Entry 5F3W (X-ray diffraction, 3.11 A resolution); this record covers chains A and C of the 6 polymer chains in the assembly.

# Chain A (and C)
Molecule: DNA double-strand break repair protein Mre11
Source organism: Methanocaldococcus jannaschii DSM 2661
Notes: EC 3.1.-.-; chain C of this document is another copy of the same molecule, construct and numbering; everything in this record applies to it too
UniProt: Q58719 (MRE11_METJA); residues 1-366 here = UniProt positions 1-366
Sequence (386 residues; numbered -19 to 366; the number before each row is that of its first residue; numbers below 1 keep their minus sign (Met-19 is residue -19)):
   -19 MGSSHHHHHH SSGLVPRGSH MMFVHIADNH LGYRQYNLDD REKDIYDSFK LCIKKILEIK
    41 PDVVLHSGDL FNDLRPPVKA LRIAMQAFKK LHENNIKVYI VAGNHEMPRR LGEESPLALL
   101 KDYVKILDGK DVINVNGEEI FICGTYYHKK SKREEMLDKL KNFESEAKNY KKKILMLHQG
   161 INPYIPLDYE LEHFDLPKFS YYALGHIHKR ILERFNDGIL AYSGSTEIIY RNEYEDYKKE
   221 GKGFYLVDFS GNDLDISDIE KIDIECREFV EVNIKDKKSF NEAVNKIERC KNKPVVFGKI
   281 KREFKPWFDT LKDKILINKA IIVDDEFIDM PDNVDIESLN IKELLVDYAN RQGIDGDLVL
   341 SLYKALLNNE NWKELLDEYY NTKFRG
Not modelled in the structure: -19 to -1, 306-319, 366 (chain C: -19 to 0, 306-319, 366)
Sequence notes: expression tag (-19 to 0)
Swiss-Prot annotation at these positions:
  - active site: His85 (Proton donor)
  - binding site (Mn(2+)): Asp8, His10, Asp49, Asn84, His158, His186, His188

# How chain A and chain C interact
Residue-residue contacts (23):
  Leu54(A) - Val58(C)
  Val58(A) - Ser95(C)
  Val58(A) - Pro96(C)  hydrophobic
  Val58(A) - Leu99(C)
  Lys59(A) - Glu94(C)
  Leu61(A) - Leu61(C)  hydrophobic
  Arg62(A) - Glu94(C)  salt bridge
  Arg62(A) - Leu99(C)
  Met65(A) - Met65(C)  hydrophobic
  Lys69(A) - Lys69(C)
  Lys69(A) - Asp102(C)  salt bridge
  Lys69(A) - Tyr103(C)  hydrogen bond
  Glu94(A) - Val58(C)
  Glu94(A) - Lys59(C)
  Glu94(A) - Arg62(C)  salt bridge
  Ser95(A) - Val58(C)
  Pro96(A) - Val58(C)  hydrophobic
  Ala98(A) - Arg62(C)
  Leu99(A) - Val58(C)
  Leu99(A) - Arg62(C)
  Asp102(A) - Lys69(C)
  Tyr103(A) - Lys69(C)  hydrogen bond
  Tyr103(A) - Tyr103(C)  hydrogen bond
Also at the interface, not in a pair above, chain A (15 interface residues in all): Gly92
Also at the interface, not in a pair above, chain C (16 interface residues in all): Leu54, Gln66, Gly92, Ala98

# In short
The interface between chain A and chain C involves 15 residues on one side and 16 on the other, with 3
hydrogen bonds and 3 salt bridges. Among the polar pairs are Arg62(A)-Glu94(C), Lys69(A)-Asp102(C) and
Lys69(A)-Tyr103(C).
Chain A and chain C are both DNA double-strand break repair protein Mre11 (Methanocaldococcus jannaschii DSM
2661); the structure, Structure of the ATPrS-Mre11/Rad50-DNA complex, was determined by X-ray diffraction,
deposited together with 5DNY.
